8FOK - chains 1 and T of the 6 polymer chains in the assembly; structure by electron microscopy, 3.56 A resolution.

== Chain 1 ==
Molecule: DNA polymerase
Source organism: Saccharomyces cerevisiae
UniProtKB: A0A8H4BVQ7 (A0A8H4BVQ7_YEASX); residues 1-1468 here = UniProt positions 1-1468
Chain sequence (1468 residues; numbered 1 to 1468; the number before each row is that of its first residue):
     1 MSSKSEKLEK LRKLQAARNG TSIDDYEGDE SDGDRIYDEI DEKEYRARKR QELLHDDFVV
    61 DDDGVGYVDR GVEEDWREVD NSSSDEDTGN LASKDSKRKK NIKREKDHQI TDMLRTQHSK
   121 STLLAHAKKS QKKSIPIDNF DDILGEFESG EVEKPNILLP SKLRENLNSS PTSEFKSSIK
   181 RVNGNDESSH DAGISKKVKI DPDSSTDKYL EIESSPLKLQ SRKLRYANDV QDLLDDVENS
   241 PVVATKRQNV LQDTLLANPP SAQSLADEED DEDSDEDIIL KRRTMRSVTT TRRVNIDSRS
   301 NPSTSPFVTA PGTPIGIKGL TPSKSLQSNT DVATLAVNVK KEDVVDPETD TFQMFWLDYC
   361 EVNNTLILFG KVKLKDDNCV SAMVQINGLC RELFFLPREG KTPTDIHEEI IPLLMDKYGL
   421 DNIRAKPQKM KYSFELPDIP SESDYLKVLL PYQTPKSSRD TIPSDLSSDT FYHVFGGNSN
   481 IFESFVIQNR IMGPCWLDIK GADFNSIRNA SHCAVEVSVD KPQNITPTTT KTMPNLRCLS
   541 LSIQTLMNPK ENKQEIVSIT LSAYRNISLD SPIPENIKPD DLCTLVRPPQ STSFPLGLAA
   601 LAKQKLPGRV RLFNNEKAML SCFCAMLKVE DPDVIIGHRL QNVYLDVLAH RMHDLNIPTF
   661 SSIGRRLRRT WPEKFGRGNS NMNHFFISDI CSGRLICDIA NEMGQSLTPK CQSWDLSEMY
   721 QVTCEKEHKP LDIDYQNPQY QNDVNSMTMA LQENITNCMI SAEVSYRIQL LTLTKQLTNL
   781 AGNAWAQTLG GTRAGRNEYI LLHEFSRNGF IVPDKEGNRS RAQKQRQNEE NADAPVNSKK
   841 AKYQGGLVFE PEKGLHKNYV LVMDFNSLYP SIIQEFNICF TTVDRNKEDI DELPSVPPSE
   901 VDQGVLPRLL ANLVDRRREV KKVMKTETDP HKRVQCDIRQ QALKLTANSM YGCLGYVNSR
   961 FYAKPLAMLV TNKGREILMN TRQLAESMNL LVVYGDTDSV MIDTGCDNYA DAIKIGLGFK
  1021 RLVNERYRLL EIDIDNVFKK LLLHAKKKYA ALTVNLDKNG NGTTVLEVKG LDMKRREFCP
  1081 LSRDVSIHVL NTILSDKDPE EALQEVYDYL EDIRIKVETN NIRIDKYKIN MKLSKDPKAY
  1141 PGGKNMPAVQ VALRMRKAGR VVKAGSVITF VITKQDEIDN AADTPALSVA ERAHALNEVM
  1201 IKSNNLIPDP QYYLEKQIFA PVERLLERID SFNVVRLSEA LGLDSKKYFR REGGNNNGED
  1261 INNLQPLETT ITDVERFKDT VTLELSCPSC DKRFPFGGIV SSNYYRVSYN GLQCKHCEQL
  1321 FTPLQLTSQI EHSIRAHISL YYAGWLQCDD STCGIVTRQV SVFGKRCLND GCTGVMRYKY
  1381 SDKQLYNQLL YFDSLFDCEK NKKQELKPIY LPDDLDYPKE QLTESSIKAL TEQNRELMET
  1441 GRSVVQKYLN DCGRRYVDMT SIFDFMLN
Unresolved in the structure: 1-351, 505-510, 677-680, 816-841, 926-931, 1175-1187, 1453-1468
What the authors report for this chain:
  - binding site for RNA-DNA chimeric primer: Lys1048, Lys1069, Lys1074 to Glu1077, Lys1132, Lys1135, Lys1247, Arg1250, Arg1251

== Chain T ==
Molecule: template DNA
Sequence (21 nucleotides; each row starts with the number of its first residue):
     1 TGTCCCCTCG CTGCCGCCGC C

== Interface between chain 1 and chain T ==
Residue-residue contacts - 33 pairs, chain 1 then chain T:
  Asn681(1) with DT3(T), base contact
  His684(1) with DT3(T), hydrogen bond to the base
  Phe685(1) with DG2(T), stacking on the base; DT3(T), base contact
  Phe686(1) with DG2(T), base contact
  Asp689(1) with DG2(T), base contact
  Glu702(1) with DC5(T), base contact
  Gly791(1) with DC5(T), phosphate contact
  Thr792(1) with DC4(T), phosphate contact; DC5(T), hydrogen bond to the phosphate
  Arg793(1) with DC5(T), hydrogen bond to the phosphate
  Ala794(1) with DC5(T), hydrogen bond to the phosphate
  Gly795(1) with DC5(T), phosphate contact
  Lys842(1) with DC7(T), hydrogen bond to the phosphate; DT8(T), phosphate contact
  Tyr843(1) with DC6(T), sugar contact; DC7(T), base contact; DT8(T), sugar contact
  Gln844(1) with DC7(T), base contact
  Gly845(1) with DC7(T), base contact
  Tyr951(1) with DC6(T), hydrogen bond to the base
  Gly952(1) with DC6(T), sugar contact
  Gly955(1) with DC6(T), sugar contact
  Tyr956(1) with DC4(T), hydrogen bond to the phosphate; DC6(T), phosphate contact
  Asn958(1) with DC4(T), phosphate contact
  Lys1046(1) with DG10(T), sugar contact
  Lys1047(1) with DG10(T), base contact
  Lys1048(1) with DC11(T), sugar contact
  Asn1145(1) with DC15(T), sugar contact
  Arg1224(1) with DT12(T), hydrogen bond to the phosphate
  Gly1258(1) with DC21(T), phosphate contact
  Glu1259(1) with DC21(T), phosphate contact
Other interface residues (no listed pair), chain 1 (32 interface residues in all): Glu361, Met682, Val848, Ala1045, Asn1257
Other interface residues (no listed pair), chain T (15 interface residues in all): DT1, DC9, DG13

== In short ==
The interface between chain 1 and chain T involves 32 residues on one side and 15 on the other, with 8
hydrogen bonds and 1 aromatic stacking contact. Polar pairs include His684(1)-DT3(T), Tyr951(1)-DC6(T) and
Thr792(1)-DC5(T). The paper reports a binding site for RNA-DNA chimeric primer at Lys1048(1), Lys1069(1) and
Lys1074(1) among others.
Chain 1 is DNA polymerase (Saccharomyces cerevisiae) and chain T is template DNA; the structure, Cryo-EM
structure of S. cerevisiae DNA polymerase alpha-primase complex in the DNA elongation state, was determined by
electron microscopy, deposited together with 8FOC, 8FOD, 8FOE, 8FOH and 8FOJ.
